3TIO - chains B and C of the 3 polymer chains in the assembly; structure by X-ray diffraction, 1.41 A resolution.

== Chain B (and C) ==
Protein: Protein YrdA
From: Escherichia coli
Notes: chain C of this document is another copy of the same molecule, construct and numbering; everything in this record applies to it too
Reference sequence: P0A9W9 (YRDA_ECOLI); numbering as in UniProt (aligned over 2-184)
Sequence (183 residues; each row starts with the number of its first residue):
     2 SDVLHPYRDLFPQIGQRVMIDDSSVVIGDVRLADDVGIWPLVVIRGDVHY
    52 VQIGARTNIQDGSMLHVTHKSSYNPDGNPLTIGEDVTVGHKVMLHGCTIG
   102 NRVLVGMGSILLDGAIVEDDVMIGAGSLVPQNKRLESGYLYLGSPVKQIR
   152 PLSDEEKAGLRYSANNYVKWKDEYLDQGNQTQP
Disordered / not traced: 2, 73-78, 179-184 (chain C: 2, 179-184)
Construct notes: engineered mutation H6 (Arg in P0A9W9)
Bound ions: Zn2+ site 1: H67, H70, H96 (shared with 1 residue of chain A); Zn2+ site 2: H91 (shared with H67(C), H70(C), H96(C) of chain C)

== How chain B and chain C interact ==
Contacting residue pairs (47):
  S24(B) - V26(C)
  W40(B) - R46(C)
  P41(B) - I28(C)  hydrophobic
  P41(B) - V44(C)  hydrophobic
  L42(B) - L42(C)
  L42(B) - V44(C)  hydrophobic
  Q61(B) - H70(C)
  D62(B) - V44(C)
  D62(B) - R46(C)  salt bridge
  D62(B) - M65(C)
  H91(B) - R46(C)
  H91(B) - M65(C)
  H91(B) - H67(C)  hydrogen bond
  H91(B) - H70(C)
  H91(B) - M94(C)
  H91(B) - H96(C)  hydrogen bond
  K92(B) - G63(C)  hydrogen bond (side chain-backbone)
  K92(B) - M65(C)
  K92(B) - K92(C)
  K92(B) - V93(C)
  K92(B) - M94(C)
  M108(B) - M94(C)  hydrophobic
  M108(B) - H96(C)
  M108(B) - L113(C)  hydrophobic
  G109(B) - I111(C)
  A126(B) - L113(C)  hydrophobic
  A126(B) - L129(C)
  G127(B) - I111(C)
  G127(B) - L129(C)
  Y163(B) - K71(C)  hydrogen bond (side chain-backbone)
  Y163(B) - S72(C)
  Y168(B) - R46(C)  hydrogen bond
  Y168(B) - H70(C)
  W171(B) - R46(C)
  W171(B) - D48(C)  hydrogen bond
  W171(B) - V49(C)  hydrophobic
  W171(B) - H67(C)
  W171(B) - H70(C)
  E174(B) - Y8(C)
  E174(B) - R9(C)  salt bridge
  Y175(B) - Y8(C)
  Y175(B) - I28(C)
  Y175(B) - R46(C)
  Y175(B) - D48(C)  hydrogen bond
  Q178(B) - P7(C)  hydrogen bond (side chain-backbone)
  Q178(B) - Y8(C)
  Q178(B) - R9(C)  hydrogen bond (side chain-backbone)
Also at the interface, not in a pair above, chain B (19 interface residues in all): N167
Also at the interface, not in a pair above, chain C (26 interface residues in all): V43, S64, D114

== Summary ==
19 residues of chain B and 26 residues of chain C are in contact; the contacts include 9 hydrogen bonds and 2
salt bridges. Polar pairs include D62(B)-R46(C), E174(B)-R9(C) and H91(B)-H67(C). The Zn2+ site 1 is built by
H67(B), H70(B) and H96(B).
Chain B and chain C are both Protein YrdA (Escherichia coli); the structure, Crystal structures of yrdA from
Escherichia coli, a homologous protein of gamma-class carbonic anhydrase, show possible ..., was determined by
X-ray diffraction (same publication as 3TIS).
